3WYF - chains A and C of the 3 polymer chains in the assembly; structure by X-ray diffraction, 2.22 A resolution.

Chain A:
Molecule: Gsp1p
Source organism: Saccharomyces cerevisiae AWRI796
UniProt: E7KFU1 (E7KFU1_YEASA); residues 1-219 here = UniProt positions 1-219
Amino-acid sequence (219 residues; numbered 1 to 219; the number before each row is that of its first residue):
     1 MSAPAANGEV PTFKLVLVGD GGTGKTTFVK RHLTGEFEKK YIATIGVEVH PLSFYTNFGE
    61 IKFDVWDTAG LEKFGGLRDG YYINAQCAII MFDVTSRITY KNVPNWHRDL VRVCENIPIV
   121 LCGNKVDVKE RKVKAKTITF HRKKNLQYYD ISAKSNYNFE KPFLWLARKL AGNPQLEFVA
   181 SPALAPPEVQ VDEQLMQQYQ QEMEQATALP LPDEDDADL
Unresolved in the structure: 1-9, 188-202, 214-219
Construct notes: engineered mutation Leu71 (Gln in E7KFU1)
Metal / ion sites: Mg2+: Thr26, Thr44 (together with GTP)
Small-molecule neighbours: GTP (guanosine-5'-triphosphate): Gly19, Asp20, Gly21, Gly22, Thr23, Gly24, Lys25, Thr26, Thr27, Phe37, Glu38, Lys39, Lys40, Tyr41, Ile42, Ala43, Thr44, Thr68, Ala69, Gly70, Leu71, Asn124, Lys125, Asp127, Val128, Ser152, Ala153, Lys154
Reported in the primary citation:
  - conformationally variable residues (order/disorder transition): Met203 to Asp213

Chain C:
Molecule: Exportin-1
Source organism: Saccharomyces cerevisiae S288c
UniProt: P30822 (XPO1_YEAST); numbering as in UniProt; present here: 1-376, 414-1084
Amino-acid sequence (1049 residues; row label = number of the first residue in the row; note: 37 numbers in that range are skipped by the numbering (no residue carries them; nothing is unmodelled there); numbers below 1 keep their minus sign (Gly-1 is residue -1)):
    -1 GAMEGILDFS NDLDIALLDQ VVSTFYQGSG VQQKQAQEIL TKFQDNPDAW QKADQILQFS
    59 TNPQSKFIAL SILDKLITRK WKLLPNDHRI GIRNFVVGMI ISMCQDDEVF KTQKNLINKS
   119 DLTLVQILKQ EWPQNWPEFI PELIGSSSSS VNVCENNMIV LKLLSEEVFD FSAEQMTQAK
   179 ALHLKNSMSK EFEQIFKLCF QVLEQGSSSS LIVATLESLL RYLHWIPYRY IYETNILELL
   239 STKFMTSPDT RAITLKCLTE VSNLKIPQDN DLIKRQTVLF FQNTLQQIAT SVMPVTADLK
   299 ATYANANGND QSFLQDLAMF LTTYLARNRA LLESDESLRE LLLNAHQYLI QLSKIEEREL
   359 FKTTLDYWHN LVADLFYE
   414 PLKKHIYEEI CSQLRLVIIE NMVRPEEVLV VENDEGEIVR EFVKESDTIQ LYKSEREVLV
   474 YLTHLNVIDT EEIMISKLAR QIDGSEWSWH NINTLSWAIG SISGTMSEDT EKRFVVTVIK
   534 DLLDLTVKKR GKDNKAVVAS DIMYVVGQYP RFLKAHWNFL RTVILKLFEF MHETHEGVQD
   594 MACDTFIKIV QKCKYHFVIQ QPRESEPFIQ TIIRDIQKTT ADLQPQQVHT FYKACGIIIS
   654 EERSVAERNR LLSDLMQLPN MAWDTIVEQS TANPTLLLDS ETVKIIANII KTNVAVCTSM
   714 GADFYPQLGH IYYNMLQLYR AVSSMISAQV AAEGLIATKT PKVRGLRTIK KEILKLVETY
   774 ISKARNLDDV VKVLVEPLLN AVLEDYMNNV PDARDAEVLN CMTTVVEKVG HMIPQGVILI
   834 LQSVFECTLD MINKDFTEYP EHRVEFYKLL KVINEKSFAA FLELPPAAFK LFVDAICWAF
   894 KHNNRDVEVN GLQIALDLVK NIERMGNVPF ANEFHKNYFF IFVSETFFVL TDSDHKSGFS
   954 KQALLLMKLI SLVYDNKISV PLYQEAEVPQ GTSNQVYLSQ YLANMLSNAF PHLTSEQIAS
  1014 FLSALTKQYK DLVVFKGTLR DFLVQIKEVG GDPTDYLFAE DKENALMEQN RLEREKAAKI
  1074 GGLLKPSELD D
Unresolved in the structure: 1076-1084
Construct notes: expression tag (-1 to 0)
UniProt features mapped onto this chain:
  - modified residue: Ser1080 (Phosphoserine)
Reported in the primary citation:
  - mutagenesis - F93A, W891A: decreased binding to NES
  - mutagenesis - F93A/W891A: decreased binding to Nup116p and Nsp1p
  - mutagenesis - F93A/W891A: decreased binding to phenyl-sepharose

How chain A and chain C interact:
Contacting residue pairs (59; chain A residue first):
  Val47(A) - Gln35(C)
  Val49(A) - Gln31(C)
  Trp66(A) - Phe23(C)  hydrophobic
  Trp66(A) - Gln31(C)
  Glu72(A) - Ser946(C)
  Lys73(A) - Asp947(C)  salt bridge
  Gly76(A) - Thr39(C)
  Gly76(A) - Gln42(C)  hydrogen bond (backbone-side chain)
  Leu77(A) - Phe23(C)  hydrophobic
  Leu77(A) - Leu38(C)
  Leu77(A) - Thr39(C)
  Leu77(A) - Gln42(C)
  Asp79(A) - Phe65(C)
  Asp79(A) - Lys117(C)  salt bridge
  Gly80(A) - Tyr24(C)  hydrogen bond (backbone-side chain)
  Gly80(A) - Phe65(C)
  Tyr81(A) - Phe23(C)  hydrophobic
  Tyr81(A) - Gln35(C)  hydrogen bond
  Tyr81(A) - Thr39(C)
  Ile83(A) - Tyr24(C)
  Ile83(A) - Phe65(C)  hydrophobic
  Asn84(A) - Gln62(C)
  Asn84(A) - Asn113(C)
  Ile98(A) - Lys949(C)
  Ile98(A) - Ser950(C)
  Lys101(A) - Glu172(C)  salt bridge
  Arg108(A) - Phe169(C)
  Arg112(A) - Leu120(C)
  Arg112(A) - Leu161(C)
  Arg112(A) - Glu164(C)  salt bridge
  Arg112(A) - Glu165(C)  salt bridge
  Arg112(A) - Phe169(C)
  Val113(A) - Phe65(C)  hydrophobic
  Val113(A) - Asn113(C)
  Glu115(A) - Lys112(C)
  Glu115(A) - Asn116(C)
  Arg131(A) - Ser459(C)
  His141(A) - Glu357(C)  salt bridge
  Arg142(A) - Met317(C)
  Arg142(A) - Lys360(C)
  Arg142(A) - Thr361(C)  hydrogen bond
  Arg142(A) - Asp364(C)  salt bridge
  Lys143(A) - Lys254(C)
  Lys143(A) - Glu258(C)  salt bridge
  Asn145(A) - Lys254(C)  hydrogen bond
  Asn145(A) - Ser310(C)
  Asn145(A) - Gln313(C)  hydrogen bond
  Asn145(A) - Asp314(C)  hydrogen bond
  Gln147(A) - Glu355(C)
  Tyr148(A) - Glu357(C)
  Asp150(A) - Asp460(C)
  Ser155(A) - Val456(C)
  Tyr157(A) - Glu458(C)
  Tyr157(A) - Asp460(C)  hydrogen bond
  Tyr157(A) - Thr461(C)
  Lys169(A) - Gln309(C)
  Pro174(A) - Ala302(C)
  Pro174(A) - Ala304(C)  hydrophobic
  Ala208(A) - Lys752(C)
Interface residues without a listed pair, chain A (40 interface residues in all): Lys14, Ile45, Gly46, Arg97, Pro104, Asn105, Ala135, Asn158, Pro210
Interface residues without a listed pair, chain C (53 interface residues in all): Ser69, Gln173, Thr257, Asn261, Asn303, Gln463, Pro754, Arg757, Arg898, Lys1040

Overview:
The interface between chain A and chain C involves 40 residues on one side and 53 on the other, with 8
hydrogen bonds and 8 salt bridges. Among the polar pairs are Lys73(A)-Asp947(C), Asp79(A)-Lys117(C) and
Lys101(A)-Glu172(C). The paper reports that F93A and W891A of chain C reduce binding to NES; conformational
variability at Met203(A).
Here chain A is Gsp1p (Saccharomyces cerevisiae AWRI796) and chain C is Exportin-1 (Saccharomyces cerevisiae
S288c). Entry 3WYF (Crystal structure of Xpo1p-Yrb2p-Gsp1p-GTP complex) was determined by X-ray diffraction,
deposited together with 3WYG.
